PDB entry 4LF7 | X-ray diffraction, 3.15 A resolution | chains A and I of the 21 polymer chains in the assembly

== Chain A ==
Molecule: 16S rRNA
Organism: Thermus thermophilus
Sequence (1522 nucleotides; numbered 0 to 1544 plus 19 insertion-coded residues; 42 numbers in that range are skipped by the numbering (no residue carries them; nothing is unmodelled there); the number before each row is that of its first residue; a row labelled like 190A-190L holds insertion residues (190A, then the next letters in order); numbering starts at 0):
     0 UUUGUUGGAG AGUUUGAUCC UGGCUCAGGG UGAACGCUGG CGGCGUGCCU AAGACAUGCA
    60 AGUCGUGCGG G
    73 CCGCGGGGUU UU
    88 ACUCCG
    95 UGGUC
   101 AGCGGCGGAC GGGUGAGUAA CGCGUGGGU
  129A G
   130 ACCUACCCGG AAGAGGGGGA CAACCCGGGG AAACUCGGGC UAAUCCCCCA UGUGGACCCG
   190 C
190A-190L CCCUUGGGGUGU
   191 GUCCAAAGGG CUUU
   216 GCCCGCUUCC GGAUGGGCCC GCGUCCCAUC AGCUAGUUGG UGGGGUAAUG GCCCACCAAG
   276 GCGACGACGG GUAGCCGGUC UGAGAGGAUG GCCGGCCACA GGGGCACUGA GACACGGGCC
   336 CCACUCCUAC GGGAGGCAGC AGUUAGGAAU CUUCCGCAAU GGGCGCAAGC CUGACGGAGC
   396 GACGCCGCUU GGAGGAAGAA GCCCUUCGGG GUGUAAACUC CUGAA
   442 CCCGGGACGA AACCCCCGAC GA
   474 GGGGACUGAC GGUACCGGG
   494 GUAAUAGCGC CGGCCAACUC CGUGCCAGCA GCCGCGGUAA UACGGAGGGC GCGAGCGUUA
   554 CCCGGAUUCA CUGGGCGUAA AGGGCGUGUA GGCGGCCUGG GGCGUCCCAU GUGAAAGACC
   614 ACGGCUCAAC CGUGGGGGAG CGUGGGAUAC GCUCAGGCUA GACGGUGGGA GAGGGUGGUG
   674 GAAUUCCCGG AGUAGCGGUG AAAUGCGCAG AUACCGGGAG GAACGCCGAU GGCGAAGGCA
   734 GCCACCUGGU CCACCCGUGA CGCUGAGGCG CGAAAGCGUG GGGAGCAAAC CGGAUUAGAU
   794 ACCCGGGUAG UCCACGCCCU AAACGAUGCG CGCUAGGUCU CUGGGUCU
   848 CCUGGGGGCC GAAGCUAACG CGUUAAGCGC GCCGCCUGGG GAGUACGGCC GCAAGGCUGA
   908 AACUCAAAGG AAUUGACGGG GGCCCGCACA AGCGGUGGAG CAUGUGGUUU AAUUCGAAGX
   968 AACGCGAAGA ACCUUACCAG GCCUUGACAU GCUAGG
 1003A G
  1004 AACCCGGGUG AAAGCCUGGG GUGCCCC
1030A-1030D GCGA
  1031 GGGGAGCCCU AGCACAGGUG CUGCAUGGCC GUCGUCAGCU CGUGCCGUGA GGUGUUGGGU
  1091 UAAGUCCCGC AACGAGCGCA ACCCCCGCCG UUAGUUGCCA GCGGUUCGGC CGGGCACUCU
  1151 AACGGGACUG CCCGCGAAA
  1171 GCGGGAGGAA GGAGGGGACG ACGUCUGGUC AGCAUGGCCC UUACGGCCUG GGCGACACAC
  1231 GUGCUACAAU GCCCACUACA AAGCGAUGCC ACCCGGCAAC GGGGAGCUAA UCGCAAAAAG
  1291 GUGGGCCCAG UUCGGAUUGG GGUCUGCAAC CCGACCCCAU GAAGCCGGAA UCGCUAGUAA
  1351 UCGCGGAUCA G
 1361A C
  1362 CAUGCCGCGG UGAAUACGUU CCCGGGCCUU GUACACACXG CCXGUXACGC CAUGGGAGCG
  1422 GGCUCUACCC GAAGUCGCCG GG
  1446 AGCCUACGGG
  1459 CAGGCGCCGA GGGUAGGGCC CGUGACUGGG GCGAAGUCGU AACAAGGUAG CUGUACCGGA
  1519 AGGUGCGGCU GGAUCCACUC CUUUCU
Disordered / not traced: 0-4, 1534-1540
Differences from the reference sequence: conflict C1534 (A2157 in M26923.1), A1535 (C2158 in M26923.1)
Modified / non-standard residues: PSU (pseudouridine-5'-monophosphate) at position 516, 7MG (7N-methyl-8-hydroguanosine-5'-monophosphate) at position 527, M2G (N2-dimethylguanosine-5'-monophosphate) at position 966, 5MC (5-methylcytidine-5'-monophosphate) at position 967, 2MG (2N-methylguanosine-5'-monophosphate) at position 1207, 5MC (5-methylcytidine-5'-monophosphate) at position 1400, 4OC (4n,o2'-methylcytidine-5'-monophosphate) at position 1402, 5MC (5-methylcytidine-5'-monophosphate) at position 1404, 5MC (5-methylcytidine-5'-monophosphate) at position 1407, UR3 (3-methyluridine-5'-monophoshate) at position 1498, PSU (pseudouridine-5'-monophosphate) at position 1540, PSU (pseudouridine-5'-monophosphate) at position 1541

== Chain I ==
Molecule: ribosomal protein S9
Organism: Thermus thermophilus
UniProt: P80374 (RS9_THET8); numbering as in UniProt (aligned over 1-128)
Amino-acid sequence (128 residues; each row starts with the number of its first residue):
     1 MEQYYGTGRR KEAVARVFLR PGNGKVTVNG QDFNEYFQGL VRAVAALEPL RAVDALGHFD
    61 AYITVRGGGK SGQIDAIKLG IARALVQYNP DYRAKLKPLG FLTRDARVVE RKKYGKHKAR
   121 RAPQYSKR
Disordered / not traced: 1

== Chain A / chain I interface ==
Pairs across the interface (112):
  G942(A) with Gln124(I), hydrogen bond to the base
  U943(A) with Gln124(I), hydrogen bond to the sugar
  M2G_966(A) with Lys127(I), base contact; Arg128(I), sugar contact
  C970(A) with Ser126(I), base contact; Arg128(I), base contact
  C1116(A) with Val108(I), sugar contact
  G1117(A) with Arg104(I), hydrogen bond to the phosphate; Ala106(I), sugar contact
  C1118(A) with Arg9(I), salt bridge to the phosphate; Arg83(I), hydrogen bond to the phosphate; Arg104(I), salt bridge to the phosphate
  C1119(A) with Arg9(I), salt bridge to the phosphate; Arg83(I), salt bridge to the phosphate
  G1127(A) with Arg16(I), phosphate contact; Arg66(I), sugar contact
  C1128(A) with Arg16(I), salt bridge to the phosphate; Arg66(I), salt bridge to the phosphate
  C1129(A) with Tyr62(I), hydrogen bond to the phosphate
  A1130(A) with Gln3(I), hydrogen bond to the sugar; Phe18(I), sugar contact; Arg20(I), phosphate contact; Tyr62(I), hydrogen bond to the phosphate
  G1131(A) with Arg20(I), salt bridge to the phosphate
  C1147(A) with Tyr5(I), hydrogen bond to the sugar; Arg16(I), hydrogen bond to the base
  U1148(A) with Tyr5(I), sugar contact; Thr7(I), hydrogen bond to the phosphate; Val14(I), phosphate contact; Arg16(I), sugar contact
  C1149(A) with Arg9(I), salt bridge to the phosphate; Val14(I), phosphate contact
  G1177(A) with Lys97(I), salt bridge to the phosphate
  G1178(A) with Arg93(I), salt bridge to the phosphate; Lys97(I), salt bridge to the phosphate
  A1179(A) with Arg93(I), salt bridge to the phosphate; Leu102(I), sugar contact; Thr103(I), hydrogen bond to the phosphate; Arg104(I), hydrogen bond to the sugar
  A1180(A) with Thr103(I), hydrogen bond to the phosphate
  G1186(A) with Glu110(I), sugar contact; Lys113(I), hydrogen bond to the phosphate
  G1187(A) with Lys113(I), salt bridge to the phosphate
  A1188(A) with Tyr114(I), phosphate contact
  G1231(A) with Ser126(I), sugar contact
  U1232(A) with Gln124(I), phosphate contact; Tyr125(I), phosphate contact; Ser126(I), phosphate contact
  G1233(A) with His117(I), salt bridge to the phosphate; Pro123(I), phosphate contact; Gln124(I), hydrogen bond to the phosphate
  A1248(A) with Lys70(I), hydrogen bond to the sugar
  C1249(A) with Tyr36(I), sugar contact; Gly67(I), sugar contact; Gly68(I), hydrogen bond to the sugar; Gly69(I), sugar contact; Lys70(I), sugar contact; Gln73(I), hydrogen bond to the sugar
  A1250(A) with Gly67(I), hydrogen bond to the phosphate; Gly68(I), sugar contact
  A1251(A) with Glu12(I), sugar contact
  G1290(A) with Leu40(I), sugar contact
  G1291(A) with Gln38(I), hydrogen bond to the sugar
  U1292(A) with Gln38(I), sugar contact
  C1342(A) with Gln124(I), sugar contact; Tyr125(I), phosphate contact
  G1343(A) with Arg121(I), hydrogen bond to the sugar; Ala122(I), hydrogen bond to the sugar; Tyr125(I), hydrogen bond to the phosphate
  C1344(A) with Arg120(I), sugar contact; Ala122(I), phosphate contact
  U1345(A) with Arg120(I), salt bridge to the phosphate
  A1346(A) with Arg120(I), salt bridge to the phosphate
  G1347(A) with Arg10(I), hydrogen bond to the base; Lys11(I), base contact; Arg107(I), hydrogen bond to the base; Val108(I), sugar contact; Val109(I), sugar contact
  U1348(A) with Val109(I), phosphate contact; Glu110(I), hydrogen bond to the phosphate; Arg120(I), phosphate contact
  A1349(A) with Lys118(I), salt bridge to the phosphate; Arg120(I), phosphate contact; Arg121(I), hydrogen bond to the phosphate
  A1350(A) with Lys118(I), salt bridge to the phosphate; Arg121(I), salt bridge to the phosphate
  U1351(A) with Lys118(I), hydrogen bond to the base
  C1366(A) with His117(I), salt bridge to the phosphate
  C1367(A) with Lys112(I), salt bridge to the phosphate; Tyr114(I), phosphate contact; Gly115(I), hydrogen bond to the phosphate; Lys116(I), phosphate contact
  G1368(A) with Arg111(I), salt bridge to the phosphate; Lys112(I), salt bridge to the phosphate; Lys113(I), phosphate contact; Tyr114(I), hydrogen bond to the phosphate
  C1369(A) with Arg111(I), phosphate contact; Lys112(I), hydrogen bond to the phosphate
  G1370(A) with Glu12(I), phosphate contact; Val109(I), phosphate contact
  G1371(A) with Lys11(I), salt bridge to the phosphate; Gly68(I), phosphate contact; Gly69(I), phosphate contact; Val109(I), phosphate contact
  U1372(A) with Lys11(I), salt bridge to the phosphate; Gly69(I), phosphate contact; Lys70(I), phosphate contact; Ser71(I), hydrogen bond to the phosphate; Gly72(I), hydrogen bond to the phosphate
  G1373(A) with Lys11(I), hydrogen bond to the base; Arg42(I), phosphate contact; Ser71(I), hydrogen bond to the phosphate
Other interface residues (no listed pair), chain A (54 interface residues in all): G941, G1184, U1341
Other interface residues (no listed pair), chain I (53 interface residues in all): Gly39

== Overview ==
The interface between chain A and chain I involves 54 residues on one side and 53 on the other; the contacts
include 35 hydrogen bonds and 25 salt bridges. Polar contacts include G942(A)-Gln124(I), C1147(A)-Arg16(I) and
G1347(A)-Arg10(I).
Chain A is 16S rRNA and chain I is ribosomal protein S9, both from Thermus thermophilus; the structure,
Crystal Structure of 30S ribosomal subunit from Thermus thermophilus, was determined by X-ray diffraction.
